PDB entry 7SJ7 | electron microscopy, 3.80 A resolution | chains A and H of the 12 polymer chains in the assembly

# Chain A
Molecule: Tubulin alpha-1B chain
Source organism: Homo sapiens
UniProtKB: P68363 (TBA1B_HUMAN); numbering as in UniProt; present here: 1-37, 43-451
Amino-acid sequence (457 residues; each row starts with the number of its first residue; note: 2 numbers in that range are skipped by the numbering (no residue carries them; nothing is unmodelled there); a row labelled like 37A-37H holds insertion residues (37A, then the next letters in order)):
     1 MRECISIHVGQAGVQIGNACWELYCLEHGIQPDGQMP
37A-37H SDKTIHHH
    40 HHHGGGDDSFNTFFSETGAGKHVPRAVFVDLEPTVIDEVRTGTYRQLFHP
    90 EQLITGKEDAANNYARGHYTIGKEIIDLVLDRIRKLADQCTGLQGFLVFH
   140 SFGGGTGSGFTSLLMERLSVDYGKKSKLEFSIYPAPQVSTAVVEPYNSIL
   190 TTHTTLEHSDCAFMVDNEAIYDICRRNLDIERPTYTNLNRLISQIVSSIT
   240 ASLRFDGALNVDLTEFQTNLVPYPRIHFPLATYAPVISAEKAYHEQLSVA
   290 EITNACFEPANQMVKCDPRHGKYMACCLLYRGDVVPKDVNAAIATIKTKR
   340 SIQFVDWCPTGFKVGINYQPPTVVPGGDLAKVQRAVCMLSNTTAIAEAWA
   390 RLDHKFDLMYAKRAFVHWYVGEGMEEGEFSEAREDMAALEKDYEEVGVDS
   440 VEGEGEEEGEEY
Disordered / not traced: 37A-37H, 43-46, 442-451
Construct notes: insertion (37F-37H, 40-42)
Metal / ion sites: Mg2+: Glu71 (together with GTP)
Ligand contacts: GTP (guanosine-5'-triphosphate): Gly10, Gln11, Ala12, Gln15, Ile16, Glu71, Asp98, Ala99, Ala100, Asn101, Ser140, Gly142, Gly143, Gly144, Thr145, Gly146, Ile171, Thr179, Glu183, Asn206, Tyr224, Leu227, Asn228, Ile231
Swiss-Prot annotation at these positions:
  - motif: Met1 to Cys4 (MREC motif)
  - active site: Glu254
  - binding site (GTP): Gly10, Gln11, Ala12, Gln15, Glu71, Ala99, Ser140, Gly143, Gly144, Thr145, Gly146, Thr179, Glu183, Asn206, Tyr224, Asn228, Leu252
  - binding site (Mg(2+)): Glu71
  - site: Tyr451 (Involved in polymerization)
  - modified residue: Lys37C (N6,N6,N6-trimethyllysine), Ser48 (Phosphoserine), Ser232 (Phosphoserine), Tyr282 (3'-nitrotyrosine), Arg339 (Omega-N-methylarginine), Ser439 (Phosphoserine), Glu443 (5-glutamyl polyglutamate), Glu445 (5-glutamyl polyglutamate), Tyr451 (3'-nitrotyrosine)
  - cross-link (Glycyl lysine isopeptide (Lys-Gly)): Lys326 (interchain with G-Cter in ubiquitin), Lys370 (interchain with G-Cter in ubiquitin)
  - mutagenesis: Glu254 (E254A: Abolished GTPase activity; microtubules have an expanded lattice with a negative twist and display high binding to microtubule-end binding proteins such as MAPRE3 ...)
From the paper describing this entry:
  - catalytic residues: Glu254 (citing earlier work)

# Chain H
Molecule: Tubulin beta-3 chain
Source organism: Homo sapiens
UniProtKB: Q13509 (TBB3_HUMAN); numbering as in UniProt (aligned over 1-450)
Amino-acid sequence (456 residues; numbered 1 to 456; the number before each row is that of its first residue):
     1 MREIVHIQAGQCGNQIGAKFWEVISDEHGIDPSGNYVGDSDLQLERISVY
    51 YNEASSHKYVPRAILVDLEPGTMDSVRSGAFGHLFRPDNFIFGQSGAGNN
   101 WAKGHYTEGAELVDSVLDVVRKECENCDCLQGFQLTHSLGGGTGSGMGTL
   151 LISKVREEYPDRIMNTFSVVPSPKVSDTVVEPYNATLSIHQLVENTDETY
   201 CIDNEALYDICFRTLKLATPTYGDLNHLVSATMSGVTTSLRFPGQLNADL
   251 RKLAVNMVPFPRLHFFMPGFAPLTARGSQQYRALTVPELTQQMFDAKNMM
   301 AACDPRHGRYLTVATVFRGRMSMKEVDEQMLAIQSKNSSYFVEWIPNNVK
   351 VAVCDIPPRGLKMSSTFIGNSTAIQELFKRISEQFTAMFRRKAFLHWYTG
   401 EGMDEMEFTEAESNMNDLVSEYQQYQDATAEEEGEMYEDDEEESEAQGPK
   451 ENLYFQ
Disordered / not traced: 430-456
Construct notes: expression tag (451-456)
Ligand contacts:
  - GDP (guanosine-5'-diphosphate): Gly10, Gln11, Cys12, Gln15, Ile16, Glu69, Ala97, Asn99, Ser138, Gly141, Gly142, Thr143, Gly144, Val169, Asp177, Thr178, Asn204, Tyr222, Asn226
  - GTP (guanosine-5'-triphosphate): Gln245, Leu246, Lys252
Swiss-Prot annotation at these positions:
  - motif: Met1 to Ile4 (MREI motif)
  - binding site (GDP): Gly10, Gln11, Cys12, Gln15, Asn99, Ser138, Gly142, Thr143, Gly144, Asp177, Asn204, Tyr222, Asn226
  - binding site (GTP): Gln11, Glu69, Ser138, Gly142, Thr143, Gly144, Asn204, Asn226
  - binding site (Mg(2+)): Glu69
  - modified residue: Ser172 (Phosphoserine), Glu438 (5-glutamyl polyglutamate), Ser444 (Phosphoserine)
  - natural variant: Arg62 (R62Q: In CFEOM3A), Thr178 (T178M: In CDCBM1), Glu205 (E205K: In CDCBM1), Arg262 (R262C: In CFEOM3A; R262H: In CFEOM3A), Ala302 (A302T: In CFEOM3A; A302V: In CDCBM1), Met323 (M323V: In CDCBM1), Arg380 (R380C: In CFEOM3A), Glu410 (E410K: In CFEOM3A), Asp417 (D417H: In CFEOM3A; D417N: In CFEOM3A)

# Chain A / chain H interface
Pairs across the interface (76; chain A residue first):
  Gln11(A) - Gly244(H)  hydrogen bond (side chain-backbone)
  Gln11(A) - Gln245(H)  hydrogen bond (side chain-backbone)
  Gln11(A) - Leu246(H)
  Gln11(A) - Asn247(H)
  Gln15(A) - Gln245(H)
  Pro72(A) - Arg46(H)
  Thr73(A) - Arg2(H)
  Thr73(A) - Arg46(H)
  Asp76(A) - Arg46(H)  salt bridge
  Glu77(A) - Leu42(H)
  Glu77(A) - Pro243(H)
  Thr80(A) - Glu45(H)
  Lys96(A) - Met1(H)
  Lys96(A) - Arg2(H)
  Lys96(A) - Asp128(H)
  Glu97(A) - Cys129(H)  hydrogen bond
  Glu97(A) - Leu130(H)
  Glu97(A) - Arg162(H)  salt bridge
  Asp98(A) - Asp249(H)
  Ala100(A) - Asp249(H)
  Ala100(A) - Arg251(H)
  Ala100(A) - Lys252(H)
  Ala100(A) - Val255(H)
  Asn101(A) - Lys252(H)
  Asn101(A) - Asn256(H)
  Asn101(A) - Lys350(H)
  Arg105(A) - Arg251(H)
  Pro175(A) - Asn347(H)
  Gln176(A) - Leu331(H)
  Gln176(A) - Asn347(H)
  Val177(A) - Asp327(H)
  Ser178(A) - Asn347(H)  hydrogen bond
  Ser178(A) - Val349(H)
  Thr179(A) - Leu246(H)
  Thr179(A) - Asp327(H)
  Thr179(A) - Val349(H)
  Thr179(A) - Lys350(H)
  Thr179(A) - Val351(H)  hydrogen bond (backbone-backbone)
  Ala180(A) - Asn347(H)
  Ala180(A) - Val349(H)
  Val181(A) - Asn256(H)  hydrogen bond (backbone-side chain)
  Val181(A) - Asn347(H)
  Val181(A) - Lys350(H)
  Tyr210(A) - Met323(H)
  Tyr210(A) - Lys324(H)
  Tyr210(A) - Asp327(H)  hydrogen bond
  Arg214(A) - Lys324(H)
  Glu220(A) - Lys324(H)
  Arg221(A) - Ser322(H)  hydrogen bond (backbone-side chain)
  Arg221(A) - Glu325(H)  salt bridge
  Pro222(A) - Ser322(H)
  Pro222(A) - Met323(H)
  Pro222(A) - Lys324(H)
  Thr223(A) - Met321(H)
  Tyr224(A) - Met323(H)
  Lys394(A) - Pro346(H)
  Lys394(A) - Asn347(H)
  Leu397(A) - Trp344(H)
  Met398(A) - Trp344(H)
  Met398(A) - Pro346(H)
  Lys401(A) - Phe260(H)
  Lys401(A) - Trp344(H)
  Lys401(A) - Ala428(H)
  Lys401(A) - Thr429(H)
  Ala403(A) - Pro259(H)
  Phe404(A) - Val255(H)
  Phe404(A) - Asn256(H)
  Phe404(A) - Pro259(H)  hydrogen bond (backbone-backbone)
  His406(A) - Val258(H)
  His406(A) - Pro259(H)  hydrogen bond (side chain-backbone)
  His406(A) - Phe260(H)
  His406(A) - Pro261(H)
  Trp407(A) - Ala254(H)
  Trp407(A) - Val255(H)
  Trp407(A) - Val258(H)  hydrogen bond (side chain-backbone)
  Glu411(A) - Arg251(H)  salt bridge
Interface residues without a listed pair, chain A (39 interface residues in all): Glu71, Arg402, Val405
Interface residues without a listed pair, chain H (45 interface residues in all): Gln131, Leu240, Thr312, Glu343, Ile345, Asn348

# Overview
The interface between chain A and chain H involves 39 residues on one side and 45 on the other; the contacts
include 11 hydrogen bonds and 4 salt bridges. Polar pairs include Asp76(A)-Arg46(H), Glu97(A)-Arg162(H) and
Arg221(A)-Glu325(H). GTP is bound between chain A and chain H. Ligands of chain H: GDP. From the paper: the
catalytic residue Glu254(A).
Here chain A is Tubulin alpha-1B chain and chain H is Tubulin beta-3 chain, both from Homo sapiens. Entry 7SJ7
(Undecorated 13pf wildtype microtubule from recombinant human tubulin) was determined by electron microscopy,
deposited together with 7SJ8, 7SJ9 and 7SJA.
